Entry 6CS3 (electron microscopy, 3.31 A resolution); this record covers chains A and D of the 4 polymer chains in the assembly.

== Chain A ==
Protein: viral protein 1
Source organism: Enterovirus D68
UniProt: A0A097BW12 (A0A097BW12_9ENTO); residues 1-297 here correspond to UniProt positions 565-861 (UniProt number = residue number + 564)
Chain sequence (297 residues; row label = number of the first residue in the row):
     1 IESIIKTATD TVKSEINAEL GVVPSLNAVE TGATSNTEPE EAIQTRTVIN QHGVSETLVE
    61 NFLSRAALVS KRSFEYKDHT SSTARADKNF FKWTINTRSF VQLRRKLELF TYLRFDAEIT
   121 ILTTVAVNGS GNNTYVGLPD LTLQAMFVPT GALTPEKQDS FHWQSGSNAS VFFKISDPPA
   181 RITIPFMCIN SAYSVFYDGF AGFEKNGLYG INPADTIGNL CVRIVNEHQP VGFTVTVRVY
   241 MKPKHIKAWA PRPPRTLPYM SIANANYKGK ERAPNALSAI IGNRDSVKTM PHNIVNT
Not modelled in the structure: 16-19, 78-86, 128-136, 290-297

== Chain D ==
Protein: viral protein 4
Source organism: enterovirus D68
UniProt: A0A191Z5D5 (A0A191Z5D5_9ENTO); residues 1-68 here correspond to UniProt positions 2-69 (UniProt number = residue number + 1)
Chain sequence (68 residues; each row starts with the number of its first residue):
     1 GAQVTRQQTG THENANIATN GSHITYNQIN FYKDSYAASA SKQDFSQDPS KFTEPVVEGL
    61 KAGAPVLK
Not modelled in the structure: 1-29, 58-68

== Interface between chain A and chain D ==
Residue-residue contacts - 38 pairs, chain A then chain D:
  Ile1(A) - Asp48(D)  hydrogen bond (backbone-side chain)
  Ile1(A) - Ser50(D)  hydrogen bond (backbone-side chain)
  Glu2(A) - Ser46(D)
  Glu2(A) - Gln47(D)
  Glu2(A) - Asp48(D)
  Ser3(A) - Ser46(D)
  Ser3(A) - Gln47(D)  hydrogen bond (backbone-backbone)
  Ile4(A) - Phe45(D)
  Ile4(A) - Ser46(D)
  Ile5(A) - Phe45(D)  hydrogen bond (backbone-backbone)
  Ile5(A) - Gln47(D)
  Lys6(A) - Phe45(D)
  Thr31(A) - Val56(D)
  Gly32(A) - Pro55(D)
  Ala33(A) - Thr53(D)
  Ala33(A) - Glu54(D)
  Thr34(A) - Thr53(D)  hydrogen bond (backbone-backbone)
  Thr34(A) - Glu54(D)
  Asn36(A) - Glu54(D)
  Ser55(A) - Phe45(D)
  Leu58(A) - Asp44(D)
  Leu58(A) - Phe45(D)  hydrophobic
  Glu60(A) - Ala40(D)
  Glu60(A) - Ser41(D)
  Glu60(A) - Lys42(D)
  Asn61(A) - Lys42(D)
  Ser64(A) - Lys42(D)
  Asp116(A) - Tyr36(D)
  Thr183(A) - Tyr36(D)
  Pro185(A) - Tyr36(D)  hydrophobic
  Lys244(A) - Tyr36(D)
  Lys244(A) - Ala37(D)  hydrogen bond (side chain-backbone)
  Lys244(A) - Ala38(D)  hydrogen bond (side chain-backbone)
  Lys244(A) - Ala40(D)
  His245(A) - Tyr36(D)
  His245(A) - Ala38(D)
  His245(A) - Ser39(D)  hydrogen bond (side chain-backbone)
  Pro251(A) - Phe52(D)
Also at the interface, not in a pair above, chain A (23 interface residues in all): Lys242
Also at the interface, not in a pair above, chain D (19 interface residues in all): Ser35

== Summary ==
23 residues of chain A and 19 residues of chain D are in contact; the contacts include 8 hydrogen bonds. Among
the polar pairs are Ile1(A)-Asp48(D), Ile1(A)-Ser50(D) and Lys244(A)-Ala37(D).
Chain A is viral protein 1 (Enterovirus D68) and chain D is viral protein 4 (enterovirus D68); the structure,
CryoEM structure of human enterovirus D68 expanded 1 particle (pH 7.2 and 4 degrees Celsius), was determined
by electron microscopy, deposited together with 6CRP, 6CRR, 6CRS, 6CRU, 6CS4, 6CS5 and 5 further entries.
